Entry 9EW5 (X-ray diffraction, 1.50 A resolution); this record covers chains A and C of the 4 polymer chains in the assembly.

== Chain A ==
Molecule: 14-3-3 protein sigma
From: Homo sapiens
UniProtKB: P31947 (1433S_HUMAN); numbering as in UniProt (aligned over 1-231)
Sequence (236 residues; numbered -4 to 231; the number before each row is that of its first residue; numbers below 1 keep their minus sign (Gly-4 is residue -4)):
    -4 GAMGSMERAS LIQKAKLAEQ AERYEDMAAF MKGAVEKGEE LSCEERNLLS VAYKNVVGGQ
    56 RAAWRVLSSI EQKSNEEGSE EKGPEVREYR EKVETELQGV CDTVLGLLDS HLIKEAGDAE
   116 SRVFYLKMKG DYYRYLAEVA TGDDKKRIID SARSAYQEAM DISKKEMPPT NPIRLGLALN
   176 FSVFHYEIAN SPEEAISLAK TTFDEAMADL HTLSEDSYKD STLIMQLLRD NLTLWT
Unresolved in the structure: -4 to -3, 71-77
Construct notes: expression tag (-4 to 0)
UniProt features mapped onto this chain:
  - site (Interaction with phosphoserine on interacting protein): Arg56, Arg129
  - modified residue (Phosphoserine): Ser5, Ser74
Covalent attachments: compound WQI linked to Cys38
Metal / ion sites: Mg2+ near Glu89 (its only coordinating residue here); Ca2+: Thr228, Thr231
Small-molecule neighbours: WQI (2-chloranyl-N-[[1-(4-iodophenyl)sulfonylpiperidin-4-yl]methyl]ethanamide): Arg41, Asn42, Ser45, Glu115, Phe119, Lys122, Pro167, Ile168, Asp215, Leu218, Ile219

== Chain C ==
Molecule: RAF proto-oncogene serine/threonine-protein kinase
Notes: EC 2.7.11.1
UniProtKB: P04049 (RAF1_HUMAN); numbering as in UniProt (aligned over 255-265)
Sequence (11 residues; numbered 255 to 265; the number before each row is that of its first residue):
   255 QRSTSTPNVH M
Modified residues: Ser259 (phosphoserine; SEP)
UniProt features mapped onto this chain:
  - modified residue: Ser259 (Phosphoserine)
  - natural variant: Arg256 (R256S: In NS5), Ser257 (S257L: In NS5 and LPRD2), Ser259 (S259A: In an ovarian serous carcinoma sample; S259F: In NS5), Thr260 (T260I: In hypertrophic cardiomyopathy; uncertain significance; T260R: In NS5), Pro261 (P261A: In NS5; P261L: In NS5; P261S: In NS5), Val263 (V263A: In NS5)
Small-molecule neighbours: WQI (2-chloranyl-N-[[1-(4-iodophenyl)sulfonylpiperidin-4-yl]methyl]ethanamide): Thr260, Pro261, Val263, Met265

== How chain A and chain C interact ==
Pairs across the interface (35; chain A residue first):
  Glu14(A) - His264(C)  salt bridge
  Asn42(A) - His264(C)
  Asn42(A) - Met265(C)  hydrogen bond (side chain-backbone)
  Ser45(A) - Asn262(C)
  Val46(A) - Asn262(C)  hydrogen bond (backbone-side chain)
  Val46(A) - His264(C)
  Lys49(A) - Ser259(C)
  Lys49(A) - Asn262(C)
  Asn50(A) - Asn262(C)
  Arg56(A) - Ser259(C)
  Arg60(A) - Arg256(C)
  Arg129(A) - Ser259(C)
  Tyr130(A) - Ser259(C)
  Pro167(A) - Met265(C)  hydrophobic
  Ile168(A) - Met265(C)  hydrophobic
  Gly171(A) - Thr260(C)  hydrogen bond (backbone-side chain)
  Leu174(A) - Thr258(C)
  Leu174(A) - Ser259(C)
  Leu174(A) - Thr260(C)
  Asn175(A) - Ser259(C)
  Asn175(A) - Thr260(C)  hydrogen bond (side chain-backbone)
  Val178(A) - Thr258(C)
  Tyr181(A) - Ser257(C)
  Glu182(A) - Arg256(C)
  Glu182(A) - Ser257(C)  hydrogen bond
  Asp215(A) - Met265(C)
  Leu218(A) - Pro261(C)  hydrophobic
  Ile219(A) - Pro261(C)
  Leu222(A) - Thr258(C)
  Leu222(A) - Ser259(C)
  Leu222(A) - Pro261(C)
  Asn226(A) - Ser257(C)
  Asn226(A) - Thr258(C)  hydrogen bond (side chain-backbone)
  Leu229(A) - Gln255(C)
  Trp230(A) - Ser257(C)  hydrogen bond
Other interface residues (no listed pair), chain A (27 interface residues in all): Leu43, Lys122
Other interface residues (no listed pair), chain C (11 interface residues in all): Val263

== Overview ==
27 residues of chain A and 11 residues of chain C are in contact; the contacts include 7 hydrogen bonds and 1
salt bridge. Among the polar pairs are Glu14(A)-His264(C), Asn42(A)-Met265(C) and Val46(A)-Asn262(C). Ligands
of chain C: compound WQI. Covalently linked compound WQI: at Cys38(A).
Chain A is 14-3-3 protein sigma (Homo sapiens) and chain C is RAF proto-oncogene serine/threonine-protein
kinase; the structure, Ternary structure of 14-3-3s, C-RAF phosphopeptide (pS259) 12mer and compound 23
(1083848), was determined by X-ray diffraction.
